Entry 6ZHE (electron microscopy, 7.24 A resolution (low resolution: residue-level contacts below are approximate; hydrogen-bond / salt-bridge calls are withheld)); this record covers chains H and J of the 10 polymer chains in the assembly.

Chain H:
Name: X-ray repair cross-complementing protein 5
Source organism: Homo sapiens
Notes: EC 3.6.4.-
UniProt: P13010 (XRCC5_HUMAN); residues 1-732 here = UniProt positions 1-732
Amino-acid sequence (732 residues; numbered 1 to 732; the number before each row is that of its first residue):
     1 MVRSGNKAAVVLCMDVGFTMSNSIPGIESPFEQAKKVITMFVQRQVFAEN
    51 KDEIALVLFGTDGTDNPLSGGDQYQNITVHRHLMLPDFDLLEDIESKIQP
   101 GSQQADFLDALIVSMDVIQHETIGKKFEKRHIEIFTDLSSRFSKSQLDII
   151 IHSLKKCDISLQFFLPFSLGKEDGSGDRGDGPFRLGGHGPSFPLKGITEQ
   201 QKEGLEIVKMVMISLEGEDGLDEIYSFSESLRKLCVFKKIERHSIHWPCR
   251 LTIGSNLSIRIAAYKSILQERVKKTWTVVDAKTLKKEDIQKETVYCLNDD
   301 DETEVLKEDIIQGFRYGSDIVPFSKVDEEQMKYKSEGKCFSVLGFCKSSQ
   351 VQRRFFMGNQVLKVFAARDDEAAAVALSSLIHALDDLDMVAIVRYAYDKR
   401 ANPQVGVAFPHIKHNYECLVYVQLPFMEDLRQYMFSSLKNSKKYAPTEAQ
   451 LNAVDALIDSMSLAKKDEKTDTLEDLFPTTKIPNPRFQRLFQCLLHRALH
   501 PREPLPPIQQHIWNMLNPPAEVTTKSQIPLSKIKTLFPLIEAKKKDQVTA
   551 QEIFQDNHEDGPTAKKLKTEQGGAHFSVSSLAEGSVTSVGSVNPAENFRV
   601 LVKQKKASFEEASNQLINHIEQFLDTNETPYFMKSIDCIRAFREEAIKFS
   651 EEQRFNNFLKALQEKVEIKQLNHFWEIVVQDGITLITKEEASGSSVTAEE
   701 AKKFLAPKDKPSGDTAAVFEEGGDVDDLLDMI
Disordered / not traced: 1-5, 171-180, 576-592
Swiss-Prot annotation at these positions:
  - region: Leu138 to Leu165 (Leucine-zipper)
  - motif: Glu720 to Leu728 (EEXXXDL motif)
  - modified residue: Lys144 (N6-acetyllysine), Ser255 (Phosphoserine), Ser258 (Phosphoserine), Lys265 (N6-acetyllysine), Ser318 (Phosphoserine), Lys332 (N6-acetyllysine), Thr535 (Phosphothreonine), Ser577 (Phosphoserine), Ser579 (Phosphoserine), Ser580 (Phosphoserine), Lys660 (N6-acetyllysine), Lys665 (N6-acetyllysine), Thr715 (Phosphothreonine)
  - cross-link (Glycyl lysine isopeptide (Lys-Gly)): Lys195 (interchain with G-Cter in SUMO2), Lys532 (interchain with G-Cter in SUMO2), Lys534 (interchain with G-Cter in SUMO2), Lys566 (interchain with G-Cter in SUMO2), Lys568 (interchain with G-Cter in SUMO2), Lys669 (interchain with G-Cter in SUMO2), Lys688 (interchain with G-Cter in SUMO2)

Chain J:
Molecule: 25-nt DNA strand
Sequence (25 nucleotides; numbered 14 to 38; the number before each row is that of its first residue):
    14 TAATAATAGTTTTTAGTTTATTGGG

Chain H / chain J interface:
Residue-residue contacts (11):
  His246(H) with DG37(J)
  Pro248(H) with DG37(J)
  Val272(H) with DG29(J); DT30(J)
  Lys274(H) with DT30(J)
  Thr275(H) with DT30(J); DT31(J)
  Trp276(H) with DG29(J); DT30(J)
  Lys338(H) with DG36(J)
  Lys399(H) with DT35(J)
Other interface residues (no listed pair), chain H (12 interface residues in all): Arg271, Lys273, Asp398, Arg400
Other interface residues (no listed pair), chain J (7 interface residues in all): DT34

Summary:
12 residues of chain H face 7 of chain J across their interface.
Here chain H is X-ray repair cross-complementing protein 5 (Homo sapiens) and chain J is a 25-nt DNA strand.
Entry 6ZHE (Cryo-EM structure of DNA-PK dimer) was determined by electron microscopy, deposited together with
6ZH8 and 6ZHA.
